5FPX - chains A and E of the 4 polymer chains in the assembly; structure by X-ray diffraction, 1.50 A resolution.

# Chain A
Name: Pectin degradation protein
Source organism: Yersinia enterocolitica
UniProt: A1JMF7 (A1JMF7_YERE8); numbering as in UniProt (aligned over 2-110)
Sequence (113 residues; row label = number of the first residue in the row; numbers below 1 keep their minus sign (His-2 is residue -2)):
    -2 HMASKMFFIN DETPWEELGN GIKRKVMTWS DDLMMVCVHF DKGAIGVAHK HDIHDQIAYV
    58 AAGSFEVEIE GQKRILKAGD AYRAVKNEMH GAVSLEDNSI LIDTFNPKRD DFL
Disordered / not traced: -2, 105-110
Differences from the reference sequence: expression tag (-2 to 1)
Metal / ion sites: Ni2+: His46, His48, Gln53, His87 (shared with Gly1(E) of chain E)
Reported in the primary citation:
  - mutagenesis - D100A, F102A, R106A: abolished catalytic activity
  - mutagenesis - R21A, F37A, F109A: decreased catalytic activity
  - mutagenesis - R71A, Y79A: unchanged catalytic activity
  - catalytic residues: Asp100, Arg106 (proposed by the authors, not directly observed)

# Chain E
Name: Peptide
Source organism: Yersinia enterocolitica
Sequence (8 residues; each row starts with the number of its first residue):
     1 GSSHHHHH
Disordered / not traced: 8
Metal / ion sites: Ni2+: Gly1 (shared with His46(A), His48(A), Gln53(A), His87(A) of chain A)

# How chain A and chain E interact
Residue-residue contacts (26):
  Leu15(A) - His5(E)  hydrogen bond (backbone-side chain)
  Arg21(A) - His5(E)
  Arg21(A) - His6(E)
  Arg21(A) - His7(E)  hydrogen bond
  Phe37(A) - Ser2(E)
  Ile42(A) - His4(E)
  Gly43(A) - Ser2(E)
  Gly43(A) - Ser3(E)
  Val44(A) - His4(E)  hydrogen bond (backbone-side chain)
  His46(A) - Gly1(E)  hydrogen bond (side chain-backbone)
  His46(A) - Ser3(E)  hydrogen bond (side chain-backbone)
  His46(A) - His4(E)
  His48(A) - Gly1(E)  hydrogen bond (side chain-backbone)
  His48(A) - His6(E)
  His51(A) - His6(E)
  Gln53(A) - Gly1(E)  hydrogen bond (side chain-backbone)
  Gln53(A) - Ser2(E)
  Ala55(A) - Ser2(E)
  Tyr79(A) - Gly1(E)
  Tyr79(A) - Ser2(E)  hydrogen bond
  His87(A) - Gly1(E)  hydrogen bond (side chain-backbone)
  Ala89(A) - Ser2(E)
  Leu98(A) - Ser2(E)
  Asp100(A) - Gly1(E)
  Asp100(A) - Ser2(E)  hydrogen bond
  Phe102(A) - His7(E)
Interface residues without a listed pair, chain A (22 interface residues in all): Ile19, Val23, Met31, Val33, Val35

# Summary
22 residues of chain A face 7 of chain E across their interface; the contacts include 10 hydrogen bonds. Polar
contacts include Leu15(A)-His5(E), Arg21(A)-His7(E) and Val44(A)-His4(E). From the paper: catalytic residues
Asp100(A) and Arg106(A); D100A, F102A and R106A of chain A abolish catalytic activity; 8 substitutions were
tested in all.
Chain A is Pectin degradation protein and chain E is Peptide, both from Yersinia enterocolitica; the
structure, The structure of KdgF from Yersinia enterocolitica, was determined by X-ray diffraction (same
publication as 5FPZ and 5FQ0).
